Entry 9G9B (electron microscopy, 3.07 A resolution); this record covers chains H and I of the 11 polymer chains in the assembly.

== Chain H ==
Name: CRISPR system Cms protein Csm5
Organism: Enterococcus italicus DSM 15952
Reference sequence: E6LHV3 (CSM5_ENTI1); numbering as in UniProt (aligned over 1-349)
Sequence (379 residues; numbered 1 to 379; the number before each row is that of its first residue):
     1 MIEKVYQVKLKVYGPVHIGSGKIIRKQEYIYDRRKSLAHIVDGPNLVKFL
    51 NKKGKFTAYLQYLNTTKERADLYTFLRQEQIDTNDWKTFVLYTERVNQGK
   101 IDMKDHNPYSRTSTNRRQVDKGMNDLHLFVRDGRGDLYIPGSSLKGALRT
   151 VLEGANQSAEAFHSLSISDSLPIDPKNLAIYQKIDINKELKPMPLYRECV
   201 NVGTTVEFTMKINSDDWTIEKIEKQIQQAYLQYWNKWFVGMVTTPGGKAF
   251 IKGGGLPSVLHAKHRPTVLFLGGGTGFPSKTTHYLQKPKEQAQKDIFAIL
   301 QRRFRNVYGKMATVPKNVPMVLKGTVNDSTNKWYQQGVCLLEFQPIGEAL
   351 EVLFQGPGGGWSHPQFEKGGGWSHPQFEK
Disordered / not traced: 1-2, 101-120, 155-160, 261-265, 325, 346-379
Construct notes: expression tag (350-379)

== Chain I ==
Name: CRISPR system Cms endoribonuclease Csm3
Organism: Enterococcus italicus DSM 15952
Notes: EC 3.1.-.-
Reference sequence: E6LHV5 (CSM3_ENTI1); residue numbers follow UniProt; this construct covers 1-214
Sequence (214 residues; numbered 1 to 214; the number before each row is that of its first residue):
     1 MYSKIRIVGKIDVLTGLHIGGGGETSMIGAIASPVVRDPYSRLPIIPGSS
    51 IKGKMRSLLAKHIGLIPGQKMHNQDAPEILRLFGSSQKGAIQSSRLQISD
   101 AFFSKASQEEFDKKDLAYTETKFENTISRLTAVANPRQIERVTRGASFDF
   151 HIIYNVENINEVMADFENIKTAIHLLENDYLGGGGTRGNGRIRFVIDSID
   201 TVVGDFDSSNLSIK
Disordered / not traced: 124-137
Construct notes: engineered mutation Ala32 (Asp in E6LHV5)

== Interface between chain H and chain I ==
Residue-residue contacts - 39 pairs, chain H then chain I:
  Ser20(H) with Phe123(I)
  Lys22(H) with Phe123(I)
  Asp132(H) with Arg144(I), salt bridge
  Gly133(H) with Leu116(I); Glu120(I); Thr143(I)
  Arg134(H) with Phe111(I); Lys114(I); Leu116(I); Thr143(I); Arg144(I); Gly145(I)
  Asp136(H) with Arg144(I), salt bridge
  Tyr138(H) with Arg141(I), hydrogen bond
  Pro140(H) with Lys122(I)
  Gly141(H) with Arg187(I)
  Ser142(H) with Lys122(I), hydrogen bond; Arg187(I), hydrogen bond (backbone-backbone)
  Lys145(H) with Thr186(I)
  His163(H) with Tyr180(I); Thr186(I)
  Leu165(H) with Thr186(I)
  Ser166(H) with Gly185(I); Thr186(I); Arg191(I)
  Ile167(H) with Gly185(I); Thr186(I), hydrogen bond (backbone-backbone); Arg187(I); Gly188(I), hydrogen bond (backbone-backbone); Arg191(I)
  Ser168(H) with Thr15(I); Arg191(I), hydrogen bond
  Asp169(H) with Thr15(I); Lys122(I), salt bridge; Arg141(I), salt bridge; Arg187(I); Gly188(I)
  Pro172(H) with Arg144(I)
  Lys211(H) with Asn178(I)
Also at the interface, not in a pair above, chain I (21 interface residues in all): Gly16, Asp179, Asn189

== In short ==
The interface between chain H and chain I involves 19 residues on one side and 21 on the other, with 6
hydrogen bonds and 4 salt bridges. Among the polar pairs are Asp132(H)-Arg144(I), Asp136(H)-Arg144(I) and
Asp169(H)-Lys122(I).
Here chain H is CRISPR system Cms protein Csm5 and chain I is CRISPR system Cms endoribonuclease Csm3, both
from Enterococcus italicus DSM 15952. Entry 9G9B (CryoEM structure of Enterococcus italicus Csm-crRNA (4.3)
complex) was determined by electron microscopy together with 9G9A, 9G9C, 9G9D, 9G9E, 9G9F, 9G9G and 4 further
entries from the same study.
